PDB entry 5W8J | X-ray diffraction, 1.55 A resolution | chains B and C of the 4 polymer chains in the assembly

# Chain B (and C)
Name: L-lactate dehydrogenase A chain
From: Homo sapiens
Notes: EC 1.1.1.27; chain C of this document is another copy of the same molecule, construct and numbering; everything in this record applies to it too
Reference sequence: P00338 (LDHA_HUMAN); residues 0-331 here correspond to UniProt positions 1-332 (UniProt number = residue number + 1)
Sequence (332 residues; numbered 0 to 331; the number before each row is that of its first residue; numbering starts at 0):
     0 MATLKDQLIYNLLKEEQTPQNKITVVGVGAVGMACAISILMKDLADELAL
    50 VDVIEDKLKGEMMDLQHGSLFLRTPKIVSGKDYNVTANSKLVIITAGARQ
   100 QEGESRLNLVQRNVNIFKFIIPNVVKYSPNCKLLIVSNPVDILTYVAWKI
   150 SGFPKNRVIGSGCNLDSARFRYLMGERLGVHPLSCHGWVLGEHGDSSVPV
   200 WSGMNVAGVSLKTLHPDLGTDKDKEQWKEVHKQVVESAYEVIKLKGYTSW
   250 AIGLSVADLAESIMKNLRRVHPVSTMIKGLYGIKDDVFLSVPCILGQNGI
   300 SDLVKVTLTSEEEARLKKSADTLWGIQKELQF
Unresolved in the structure: 0
Ligand contacts:
  - 9Y7 (2-{3-(3,4-difluorophenyl)-5-hydroxy-4-[(4-sulfamoylphenyl)methyl]-1H-pyrazol-1-yl}-1,3-thiazole-4-carboxylic acid): Val25, Gly26, Val50, Asp51, Val52, Lys80, Tyr82, Ala95, Gly96, Ala97, Arg98, Arg111, Ile115, Phe118, Ile119
  - malonic acid (MLA), molecule 1: Gln99, Arg105, Asn137, Leu164, Arg168, His192, Ala237, Thr247, Ile251
  - malonic acid (MLA), molecule 2: Arg170, His185, Trp187, Arg268, Val269
  - malonic acid (MLA), molecule 3: Leu182, Ser183, His185
UniProt features mapped onto this chain:
  - active site: His192 (Proton acceptor)
  - binding site (NAD(+)): Arg98, Asn137
  - binding site (substrate): Arg105, Asn137, Arg168, Thr247
  - modified residue: Ala1 (N-acetylalanine), Lys4 (N6-acetyllysine), Tyr9 (Phosphotyrosine), Lys13 (N6-acetyllysine), Thr17 (Phosphothreonine), Lys56 (N6-acetyllysine), Lys80 (N6-acetyllysine), Lys117 (N6-acetyllysine), Lys125 (N6-acetyllysine), Lys223 (N6-acetyllysine), Lys231 (N6-acetyllysine), Tyr238 (Phosphotyrosine), Lys242 (N6-acetyllysine), Thr308 (Phosphothreonine), Ser309 (Phosphoserine), Lys317 (N6-acetyllysine), Thr321 (Phosphothreonine)
  - cross-link: Lys56 (Glycyl lysine isopeptide (Lys-Gly) (interchain with G-Cter in SUMO2))
From the paper describing this entry:
  - binding site for 9Y7: Asp140, Ile141, Glu191

# Chain B / chain C interface
Residue-residue contacts (65; chain B residue first):
  Asp5(B) - Lys304(C)  hydrogen bond (backbone-side chain)
  Gln6(B) - Lys304(C)
  Leu7(B) - Val303(C)
  Leu7(B) - Lys304(C)  hydrogen bond (backbone-backbone)
  Ile8(B) - Asp301(C)
  Ile8(B) - Leu302(C)
  Ile8(B) - Lys304(C)
  Tyr9(B) - Asp301(C)
  Tyr9(B) - Leu302(C)  hydrogen bond (backbone-backbone)
  Tyr9(B) - Lys304(C)
  Asn10(B) - Ser300(C)  hydrogen bond (side chain-backbone)
  Asn10(B) - Asp301(C)  hydrogen bond
  Leu11(B) - Lys154(C)
  Leu11(B) - Ile299(C)
  Leu11(B) - Ser300(C)  hydrogen bond (backbone-backbone)
  Leu11(B) - Asp301(C)
  Leu11(B) - Leu302(C)  hydrophobic
  Leu12(B) - Asn155(C)
  Leu12(B) - Asn297(C)
  Leu12(B) - Ile299(C)
  Leu12(B) - Ser300(C)  hydrogen bond (backbone-backbone)
  Gln16(B) - Gln296(C)
  Gln16(B) - Asn297(C)
  Thr17(B) - Gln296(C)  hydrogen bond (backbone-side chain)
  Gln19(B) - Gln19(C)  hydrogen bond (side chain-backbone)
  Gln19(B) - Asn20(C)
  Gln19(B) - Lys89(C)
  Gln19(B) - Gln296(C)  hydrogen bond
  Asn20(B) - Asn20(C)  hydrogen bond
  Asp42(B) - Lys264(C)  hydrogen bond (backbone-side chain)
  Asp45(B) - Lys264(C)
  Arg72(B) - Glu260(C)  salt bridge
  Arg72(B) - Lys264(C)
  Arg72(B) - Leu266(C)
  Pro74(B) - Lys264(C)
  Pro74(B) - Asn265(C)
  Lys89(B) - Gln19(C)
  Lys154(B) - Leu11(C)
  Asn155(B) - Leu12(C)
  Lys264(B) - Asp42(C)  hydrogen bond (side chain-backbone)
  Lys264(B) - Arg72(C)
  Lys264(B) - Pro74(C)
  Asn265(B) - Pro74(C)
  Leu266(B) - Arg72(C)
  Gln296(B) - Gln16(C)
  Gln296(B) - Thr17(C)  hydrogen bond (side chain-backbone)
  Gln296(B) - Gln19(C)
  Asn297(B) - Leu12(C)
  Ile299(B) - Leu11(C)
  Ile299(B) - Leu12(C)
  Ser300(B) - Asn10(C)  hydrogen bond (backbone-side chain)
  Ser300(B) - Leu11(C)  hydrogen bond (backbone-backbone)
  Ser300(B) - Leu12(C)  hydrogen bond (backbone-backbone)
  Asp301(B) - Ile8(C)
  Asp301(B) - Tyr9(C)
  Asp301(B) - Asn10(C)  hydrogen bond
  Asp301(B) - Leu11(C)
  Leu302(B) - Ile8(C)
  Leu302(B) - Tyr9(C)  hydrogen bond (backbone-backbone)
  Leu302(B) - Leu11(C)  hydrophobic
  Val303(B) - Leu7(C)
  Lys304(B) - Asp5(C)  hydrogen bond (side chain-backbone)
  Lys304(B) - Gln6(C)
  Lys304(B) - Leu7(C)  hydrogen bond (backbone-backbone)
  Lys304(B) - Tyr9(C)
Interface residues without a listed pair, chain B (32 interface residues in all): Glu260, Ile293
Interface residues without a listed pair, chain C (34 interface residues in all): Glu14, Asp45, Arg268, Ile293

# Summary
32 residues of chain B face 34 of chain C across their interface; the contacts include 21 hydrogen bonds and 1
salt bridge. Polar pairs include Arg72(B)-Glu260(C), Asp5(B)-Lys304(C) and Asn10(B)-Ser300(C). Ligands of
chain B: 3 copies of malonic acid and compound 9Y7. The paper reports a binding site for 9Y7 at Asp140(B),
Ile141(B) and Glu191(B).
Chain B and chain C are both L-lactate dehydrogenase A chain (Homo sapiens); the structure, Crystal Structure
of Lactate Dehydrogenase A in complex with inhibitor compound 29, was determined by X-ray diffraction,
deposited together with 5W8H, 5W8I, 5W8K and 5W8L.
